PDB entry 8TO2 | electron microscopy, 2.00 A resolution | chains A and c of the 29 polymer chains in the assembly

# Chain A
Molecule: Phycobiliprotein ApcE
Organism: Synechocystis sp. PCC 6803
UniProtKB: Q55544 (APCE_SYNY3); residue numbers follow UniProt; this construct covers 1-896
Amino-acid sequence (896 residues; row label = number of the first residue in the row):
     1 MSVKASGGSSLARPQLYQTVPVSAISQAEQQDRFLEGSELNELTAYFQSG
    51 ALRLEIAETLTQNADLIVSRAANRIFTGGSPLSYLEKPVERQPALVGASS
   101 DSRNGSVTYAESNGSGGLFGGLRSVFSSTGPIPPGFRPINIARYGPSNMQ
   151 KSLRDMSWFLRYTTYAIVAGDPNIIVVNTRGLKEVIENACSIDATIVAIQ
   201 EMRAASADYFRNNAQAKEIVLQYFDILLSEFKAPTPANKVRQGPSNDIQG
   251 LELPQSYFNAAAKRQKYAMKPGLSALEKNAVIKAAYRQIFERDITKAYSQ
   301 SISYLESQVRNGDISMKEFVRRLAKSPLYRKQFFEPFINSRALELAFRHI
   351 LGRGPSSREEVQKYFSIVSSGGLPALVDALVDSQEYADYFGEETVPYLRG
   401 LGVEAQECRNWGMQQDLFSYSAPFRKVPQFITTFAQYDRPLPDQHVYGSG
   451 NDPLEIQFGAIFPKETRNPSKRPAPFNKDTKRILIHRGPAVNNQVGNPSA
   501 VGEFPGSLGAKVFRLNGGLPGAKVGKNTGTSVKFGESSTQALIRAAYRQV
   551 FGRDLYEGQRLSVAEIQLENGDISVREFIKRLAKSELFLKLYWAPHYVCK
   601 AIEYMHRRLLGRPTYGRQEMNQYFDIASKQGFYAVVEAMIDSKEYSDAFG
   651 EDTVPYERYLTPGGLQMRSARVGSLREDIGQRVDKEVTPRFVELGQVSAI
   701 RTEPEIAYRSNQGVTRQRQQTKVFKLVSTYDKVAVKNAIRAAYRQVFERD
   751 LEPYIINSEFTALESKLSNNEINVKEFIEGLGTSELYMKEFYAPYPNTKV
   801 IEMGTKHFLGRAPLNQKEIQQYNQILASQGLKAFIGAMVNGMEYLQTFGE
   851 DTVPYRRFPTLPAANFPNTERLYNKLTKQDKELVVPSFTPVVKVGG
Not modelled in the structure: 1, 87-130, 523-528, 693-896
Covalent attachments: phycocyanobilin (CYC) linked to Cys190
Ligand contacts:
  - phycocyanobilin (CYC), molecule 1: Pro14, Gln249, Leu251, Leu253, Tyr257, Leu401, Ala405, Gln406, Glu407, Cys408, Trp411
  - phycocyanobilin (CYC), molecule 2: Ile75, Ile139, Tyr144, Asn148, Lys151, Ser152, Arg154, Asp155, Met156, Trp158, Phe159, Tyr162, Asn178, Thr179, Leu182, Val185, Ile186, Ala189, Ser191, Ala194, Thr195
  - phycocyanobilin (CYC), molecule 3: Arg292, Tyr298, Tyr420, Phe424
  - phycocyanobilin (CYC), molecule 4: Tyr304, Ser307, Gln308, Arg310, Asn311, Asp313
  - phycocyanobilin (CYC), molecule 5: Ile338, Asn339, Ser340, Arg358, Val361, Gln362, Phe365, Ile431, Arg439
  - phycocyanobilin (CYC), molecule 6: Tyr447, Tyr597, Val598, Cys599, Arg617, Asn621, Phe624
  - phycocyanobilin (CYC), molecule 7: Ile456, Gln457, Phe458, Gly459, Arg553
  - phycocyanobilin (CYC), molecule 8: Ile483, Leu484, Ile485, His486, Ala490, Asn493, Val495
  - phycocyanobilin (CYC), molecule 9: Lys533, Val563, Ile566, Asn570

# Chain c
Molecule: Phycobilisome 7.8 kDa linker polypeptide, allophycocyanin-associated, core
Organism: Synechocystis sp. PCC 6803
UniProtKB: Q02925 (PYC1_SYNY4); residue numbers follow UniProt; this construct covers 1-67
Amino-acid sequence (67 residues; each row starts with the number of its first residue):
     1 MRMFRITACVPSQTRIRTQRELQNTYFTKLVPYDNWFREQQRIMKMGGKI
    51 VKVELATGRPGTNAGLA
Ligand contacts:
  - phycocyanobilin (CYC), molecule 1: Arg2, Phe4, Tyr33, Trp36, Phe37, Gln40, Gln41, Met44
  - phycocyanobilin (CYC), molecule 2: Pro11, Ser12, Arg15, Leu22, Gln23, Asn24, Thr25

# Chain A / chain c interface
Residue-residue contacts (44; chain A residue first):
  Ala237(A) with Gln19(c), hydrogen bond (backbone-side chain)
  Asn238(A) with Arg17(c); Gln19(c)
  Lys239(A) with Arg17(c); Thr18(c), hydrogen bond (side chain-backbone); Gln19(c)
  Val240(A) with Arg17(c), hydrogen bond (backbone-backbone); Thr18(c)
  Gln242(A) with Arg17(c)
  Gln255(A) with Gln19(c)
  Lys266(A) with Glu21(c)
  Gly312(A) with Thr28(c)
  Asp313(A) with Lys29(c); Leu30(c), hydrogen bond (backbone-backbone)
  Ser315(A) with Lys29(c)
  Lys317(A) with Lys29(c); Glu39(c), salt bridge; Arg42(c)
  Glu318(A) with Lys29(c), salt bridge; Leu30(c); Pro32(c); Glu39(c)
  Arg321(A) with Asn35(c); Glu39(c), salt bridge
  Asp378(A) with Asn35(c)
  Ala379(A) with Arg38(c), hydrogen bond (backbone-side chain)
  Asp382(A) with Asn35(c); Arg38(c); Glu39(c); Arg42(c)
  Gln384(A) with Met46(c)
  Ala387(A) with Arg42(c); Met46(c), hydrophobic
  Asp388(A) with Thr14(c), hydrogen bond; Arg20(c), salt bridge
  Tyr389(A) with Arg20(c); Gln23(c), hydrogen bond (backbone-side chain)
  Glu392(A) with Phe27(c); Lys29(c), salt bridge; Glu39(c); Arg42(c), salt bridge
  Glu393(A) with Asn24(c), hydrogen bond
  Thr394(A) with Gln23(c), hydrogen bond
  Tyr397(A) with Arg20(c)
Other interface residues (no listed pair), chain A (31 interface residues in all): Lys270, Arg322, Lys325, Ser383, Phe390, Gly391, Glu404
Other interface residues (no listed pair), chain c (21 interface residues in all): Met3, Ser12, Val31

# Summary
31 residues of chain A and 21 residues of chain c are in contact, with 9 hydrogen bonds and 6 salt bridges.
Polar contacts include Lys317(A)-Glu39(c), Glu318(A)-Lys29(c) and Arg321(A)-Glu39(c). Ligands of chain A: 8
copies of phycocyanobilin. Ligands of chain c: phycocyanobilin.
Chain A is Phycobiliprotein ApcE and chain c is Phycobilisome 7.8 kDa linker polypeptide,
allophycocyanin-associated, core, both from Synechocystis sp. PCC 6803; the structure, Bottom cylinder of
high-resolution phycobilisome quenched by OCP (local refinement), was determined by electron microscopy
together with 8TPJ from the same study.
